9EQK - chain A; structure by X-ray diffraction, 3.00 A resolution.

Chain A:
Name: NEDD4-like E3 ubiquitin-protein ligase WWP1
Organism: Homo sapiens
Notes: EC 2.3.2.26
Reference sequence: Q9H0M0 (WWP1_HUMAN); residues 7-550 here correspond to UniProt positions 379-922 (UniProt number = residue number + 372)
Sequence (550 residues; numbered 1 to 550; the number before each row is that of its first residue):
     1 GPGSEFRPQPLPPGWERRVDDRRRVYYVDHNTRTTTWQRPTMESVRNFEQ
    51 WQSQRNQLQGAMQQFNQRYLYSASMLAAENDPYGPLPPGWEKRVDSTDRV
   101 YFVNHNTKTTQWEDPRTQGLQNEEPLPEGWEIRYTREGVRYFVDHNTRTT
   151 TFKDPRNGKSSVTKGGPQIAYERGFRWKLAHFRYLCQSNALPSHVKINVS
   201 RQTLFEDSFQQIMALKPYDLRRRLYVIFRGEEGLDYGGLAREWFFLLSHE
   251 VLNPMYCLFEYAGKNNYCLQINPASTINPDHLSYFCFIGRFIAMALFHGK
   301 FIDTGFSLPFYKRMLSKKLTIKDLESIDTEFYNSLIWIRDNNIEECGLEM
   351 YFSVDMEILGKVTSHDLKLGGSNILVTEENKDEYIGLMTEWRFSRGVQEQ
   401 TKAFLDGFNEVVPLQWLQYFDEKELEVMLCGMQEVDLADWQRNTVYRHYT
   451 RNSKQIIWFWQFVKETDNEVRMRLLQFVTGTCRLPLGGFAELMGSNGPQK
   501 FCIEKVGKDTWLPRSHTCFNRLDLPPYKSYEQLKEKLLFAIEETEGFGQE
Unresolved in the structure: 1-2, 117-122, 164-166, 232-233, 358-361, 549-550
Differences from the reference sequence: expression tag (1-6)
UniProt features mapped onto this chain:
  - active site: Cys518 (Glycyl thioester intermediate)
  - site: Cys518 (Required for ubiquitin-thioester formation)
From the paper describing this entry:
  - catalytic residues: Cys518 (citing earlier work)

Summary:
UniProt lists active-site residue Cys518. From the paper: the catalytic residue Cys518.
Chain A is NEDD4-like E3 ubiquitin-protein ligase WWP1 (Homo sapiens); the structure, WWP1
WW2-2,3-linker-WW3-WW4-HECT (WWP1-2L34H) with ordered WW2 domain, was determined by X-ray diffraction (same
publication as 9EQH).
